PDB entry 3DYT | X-ray diffraction, 2.08 A resolution | chain A

# Chain A
Name: Sorting nexin-9
Source organism: Homo sapiens
UniProtKB: Q9Y5X1 (SNX9_HUMAN); numbering as in UniProt (aligned over 230-595)
Amino-acid sequence (366 residues; each row starts with the number of its first residue):
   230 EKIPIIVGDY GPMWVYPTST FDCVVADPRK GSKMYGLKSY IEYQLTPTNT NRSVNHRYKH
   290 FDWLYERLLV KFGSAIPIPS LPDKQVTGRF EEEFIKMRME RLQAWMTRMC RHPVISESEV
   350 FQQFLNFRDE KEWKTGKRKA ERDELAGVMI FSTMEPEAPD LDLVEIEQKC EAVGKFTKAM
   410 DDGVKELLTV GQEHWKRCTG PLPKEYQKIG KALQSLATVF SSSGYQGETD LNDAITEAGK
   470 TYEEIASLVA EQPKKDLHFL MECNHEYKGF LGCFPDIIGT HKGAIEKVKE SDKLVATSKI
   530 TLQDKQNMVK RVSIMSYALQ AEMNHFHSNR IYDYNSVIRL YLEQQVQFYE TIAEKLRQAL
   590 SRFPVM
Not modelled in the structure: 312-322
Modified / non-standard residues: Mse242, Mse263, Mse326, Mse328, Mse335, Mse338, Mse378, Mse383, Mse409, Mse490, Mse537, Mse544, Mse552, Mse595 (selenomethionine; parent Met)
Swiss-Prot annotation at these positions:
  - binding site (a 1,2-diacyl-sn-glycero-3-phospho-(1D-myo-inositol-4,5-bisphosphate)): R286, K288, R327
  - modified residue: Y239 (Phosphotyrosine), K288 (N6-acetyllysine)
  - mutagenesis: Y287 (Y287A: Abolishes membrane tubulation activity. Abolishes binding to phosphatidylinositol 3-phosphate, but not to phosphatidylinositol 4,5-bisphosphate; when associated with A-313), K313 (K313A: Abolishes binding to phosphatidylinositol 3-phosphate, but not to phosphatidylinositol 4,5-bisphosphate; when associated with A-287), K363 (K363E: Strongly reduced membrane binding), K366 to R367 (Loss of membrane binding), K522 (K522E: Abolishes membrane tubulation activity; when associated with E-528), K528 (K528E: Abolishes membrane tubulation activity; when associated with E-522)

# In short
Curated annotation (UniProt) lists 3 residues binding
1,2-diacyl-sn-glycero-3-phospho-(1D-myo-inositol-4,5-bisphosphate) and 7 mutagenesis sites.
Chain A is Sorting nexin-9 (Homo sapiens); the structure, Crystal structure of Snx9PX-BAR (230-595), C2221,
was determined by X-ray diffraction (same publication as 3DYU).
